9GFB - chains K and P of the 20 polymer chains in the assembly; structure by electron microscopy, 3.55 A resolution.

[Chain K]
Molecule: Nucleosomal DNA strand 1
Sequence (152 nucleotides; row label = number of the first residue in the row; numbers below 1 keep their minus sign (DC-70 is residue -70)):
   -70 CAATATCCCG AGTACATGCA CAGGATGTAT ATATCTGACA CGTGCCTGGA GACTAGGGAG
   -10 TAATCCCCTT GGCGGTTAAA ACGCGGGGGA CAGCGCGTAC GTGCGTTTAA GCGGTGCTAG
    50 AGCTGTCTAC GACCAATTGA GCGGCCTCGG CA
Disordered / not traced: -70 to -58

[Chain P]
Molecule: Histone H2B type 2-E
From: Homo sapiens
Reference sequence: Q16778 (H2B2E_HUMAN); residues 1-125 here correspond to UniProt positions 2-126 (UniProt number = residue number + 1)
Chain sequence (125 residues; row label = number of the first residue in the row):
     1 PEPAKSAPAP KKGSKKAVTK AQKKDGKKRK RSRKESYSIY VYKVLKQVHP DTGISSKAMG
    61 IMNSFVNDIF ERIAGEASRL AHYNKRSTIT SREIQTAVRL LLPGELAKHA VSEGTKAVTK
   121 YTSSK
Disordered / not traced: 1-29
Curated features (UniProtKB/Swiss-Prot):
  - modified residue: Pro1 (N-acetylproline), Glu2 (ADP-ribosyl glutamic acid), Lys5 (N6-(2-hydroxyisobutyryl)lysine), Ser6 (ADP-ribosylserine), Lys11 (N6-(beta-hydroxybutyryl)lysine), Lys12 (N6-(2-hydroxyisobutyryl)lysine), Ser14 (Phosphoserine), Lys15 (N6-acetyllysine), Lys16 (N6-(beta-hydroxybutyryl)lysine), Lys20 (N6-(2-hydroxyisobutyryl)lysine), Lys23 (N6-(2-hydroxyisobutyryl)lysine), Lys24 (N6-(2-hydroxyisobutyryl)lysine), Lys34 (N6-(2-hydroxyisobutyryl)lysine), Glu35 (PolyADP-ribosyl glutamic acid), Ser36 (Phosphoserine), Lys43 (N6-(2-hydroxyisobutyryl)lysine), Lys46 (N6-(2-hydroxyisobutyryl)lysine), Lys57 (N6,N6-dimethyllysine), Arg79 (Dimethylated arginine), Lys85 (N6,N6,N6-trimethyllysine) and 6 more in UniProt
  - glycosylation: Ser112 (O-linked (GlcNAc) serine)
  - cross-link (Glycyl lysine isopeptide (Lys-Gly)): Lys5 (interchain with G-Cter in SUMO2), Lys20 (interchain with G-Cter in SUMO2), Lys34 (interchain with G-Cter in ubiquitin), Lys120 (interchain with G-Cter in ubiquitin)

[How chain K and chain P interact]
Pairs across the interface (15):
  DT-54(K) with Ser55(P), hydrogen bond to the phosphate; Ser56(P), hydrogen bond to the phosphate
  DG-53(K) with Tyr42(P), hydrogen bond to the phosphate; Ile54(P), phosphate contact
  DT-45(K) with Arg33(P), sugar contact
  DT-35(K) with Ser87(P), phosphate contact
  DG-34(K) with Arg86(P), phosphate contact; Ser87(P), hydrogen bond to the phosphate; Thr88(P), hydrogen bond to the phosphate
  DA-33(K) with Arg86(P), salt bridge to the phosphate
  DC29(K) with Lys30(P), hydrogen bond to the phosphate; Arg31(P), phosphate contact; Ser32(P), hydrogen bond to the phosphate; Lys34(P), salt bridge to the phosphate
  DG30(K) with Lys30(P), hydrogen bond to the phosphate
Also at the interface, not in a pair above, chain K (9 interface residues in all): DA28
Also at the interface, not in a pair above, chain P (14 interface residues in all): Gly53, Lys85

[Summary]
9 residues of chain K face 14 of chain P across their interface; the contacts include 8 hydrogen bonds and 2
salt bridges. Polar contacts include DT-54(K)-Ser55(P), DT-54(K)-Ser56(P) and DG-53(K)-Tyr42(P).
Here chain K is Nucleosomal DNA strand 1 and chain P is Histone H2B type 2-E (Homo sapiens). Entry 9GFB
(CryoEM structure of the human INO80 core-nucleosome complex state N-7) was determined by electron microscopy.
